PDB entry 7ADU | X-ray diffraction, 2.62 A resolution | chains A and D of the 4 polymer chains in the assembly

# Chain A
Protein: Integrase
From: Human spumaretrovirus
Notes: EC 2.7.7.49, 2.7.7.7, 3.1.26.4, 3.4.23.-, 2.7.7.-, 3.1.-.-
Reference sequence: P14350 (POL_FOAMV); residues 3-392 here correspond to UniProt positions 754-1143 (UniProt number = residue number + 751)
Sequence (395 residues; row label = number of the first residue in the row; numbers below 1 keep their minus sign (Gly-2 is residue -2)):
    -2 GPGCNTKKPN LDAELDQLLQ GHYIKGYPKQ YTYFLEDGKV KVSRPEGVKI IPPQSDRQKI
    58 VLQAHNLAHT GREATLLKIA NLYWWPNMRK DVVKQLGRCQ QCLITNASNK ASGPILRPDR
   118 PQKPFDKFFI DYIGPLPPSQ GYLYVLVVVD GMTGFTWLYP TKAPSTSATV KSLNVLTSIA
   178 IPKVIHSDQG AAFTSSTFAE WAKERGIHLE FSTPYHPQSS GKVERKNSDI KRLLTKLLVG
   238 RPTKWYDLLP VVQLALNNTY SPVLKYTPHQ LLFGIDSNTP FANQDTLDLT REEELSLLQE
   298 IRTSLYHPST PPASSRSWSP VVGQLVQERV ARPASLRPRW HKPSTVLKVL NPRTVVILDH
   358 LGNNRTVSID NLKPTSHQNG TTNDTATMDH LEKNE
Unresolved in the structure: -2 to 8, 376-392
Differences from the reference sequence: expression tag (-2 to 2); variant Ser217 (Gly968 in P14350), Gly218 (Ser969 in P14350)
Bound ions: Zn2+: His62, His66, Cys96, Cys99; Mg2+ site 1: Asp128, Asp185 (together with magnesium); Mg2+ site 2: Asp128, Glu221 (together with magnesium)
Small-molecule neighbours:
  - magnesium: Asp128, Tyr129, Asp185, Pro214, Gln215, Glu221, Asn224
  - magnesium (R7K; N-[[2,4-bis(fluoranyl)phenyl]methyl]-5-(hydroxymethyl)-1,4-bis(oxidanyl)-2-oxidanylidene-1,8-naphthyridine-3-carboxamide): Asp128, Tyr129, Asp185, Pro214, Gln215, Glu221
Swiss-Prot annotation at these positions:
  - binding site (Mg(2+)): Asp123, Asp185

# Chain D
Molecule: 17-nt DNA strand
Sequence (17 nucleotides; numbered 1 to 17; the number before each row is that of its first residue):
     1 TGCGAAATTC CATGACA

# How chain A and chain D interact
Contacting residue pairs (7; chain A residue first):
  Glu221(A) - DC16(D)  sugar contact
  Arg222(A) - DG14(D)  base contact
  Arg222(A) - DC16(D)  hydrogen bond to the base
  Asn224(A) - DC16(D)  phosphate contact
  Ser225(A) - DC16(D)  sugar contact
  Lys228(A) - DA17(D)  salt bridge to the phosphate
  Lys262(A) - DT9(D)  salt bridge to the phosphate
Interface residues without a listed pair, chain A (7 interface residues in all): Gly131
Interface residues without a listed pair, chain D (5 interface residues in all): DA15

# Summary
Chain A and chain D form an interface of 7 and 5 residues respectively, with 1 hydrogen bond and 2 salt
bridges. Among the polar pairs are Arg222(A)-DC16(D), Lys228(A)-DA17(D) and Lys262(A)-DT9(D). Chain A binds
magnesium. From UniProt: Mg2+-binding residues Asp123(A) and Asp185(A) on chain A.
Here chain A is Integrase (Human spumaretrovirus) and chain D is a 17-nt DNA strand. Entry 7ADU (Crystal
structure of the Prototype Foamy Virus (PFV) intasome in complex with magnesium and the INSTI ...) was
determined by X-ray diffraction (same publication as 7ADV).
